Entry 2BO6 (X-ray diffraction, 2.45 A resolution); this record covers chains A and B.

== Chain A (and B) ==
Name: Mannosylglycerate synthase
Organism: Rhodothermus marinus
Notes: EC 2.4.1.-; chain B of this document is another copy of the same molecule, construct and numbering; everything in this record applies to it too
Reference sequence: Q9RFR0 (Q9RFR0_RHOMR); residue numbers follow UniProt; this construct covers 1-397
Sequence (397 residues; numbered 1 to 397; the number before each row is that of its first residue):
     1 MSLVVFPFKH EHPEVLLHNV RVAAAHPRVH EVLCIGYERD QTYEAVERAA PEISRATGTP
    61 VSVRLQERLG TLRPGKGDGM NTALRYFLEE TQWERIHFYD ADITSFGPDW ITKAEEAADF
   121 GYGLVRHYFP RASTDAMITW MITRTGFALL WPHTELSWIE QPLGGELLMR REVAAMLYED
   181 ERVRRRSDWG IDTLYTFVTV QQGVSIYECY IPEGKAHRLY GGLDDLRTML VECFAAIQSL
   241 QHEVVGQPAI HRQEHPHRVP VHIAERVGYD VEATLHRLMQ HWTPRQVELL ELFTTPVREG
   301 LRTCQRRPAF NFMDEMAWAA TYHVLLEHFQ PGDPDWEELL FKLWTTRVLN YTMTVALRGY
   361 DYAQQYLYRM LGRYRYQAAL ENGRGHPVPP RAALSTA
Not modelled in the structure: 1, 383-397
Swiss-Prot annotation at these positions:
  - binding site (GDP-alpha-D-mannose): Pro7 to Glu11, Ile35, Gln66, Lys76, Asp100, Ala101, Leu163, Asp192, Arg218, Tyr220
  - binding site (a divalent metal cation): Asp102, His217
  - binding site ((R)-glycerate): Arg131, Ala136 to Thr139
  - mutagenesis: Lys9 (K9A: The catalytic efficiency is almost one order of magnitude higher than wild-type enzyme for both substrates ...), Glu11 (E11A: Results in a modest increase in the catalytic efficiency coupled with a decrease in the affinity binding value for GDP-Man), Tyr37 (Y37A: Significant increase in catalytic efficiency. The mutation has little effect on the affinity binding value for GDP-Man, however it shows an 4-fold decrease in the affinity binding value for ...), Gln66 (Q66A: Results in an increase in the catalytic efficiency (up to 72-fold) coupled with a decrease in the affinity binding for both D-glycerate and GDP-Man), Lys76 (K76A: Results in a 3-fold increase in the catalytic efficiency coupled with a decrease in affinity binding for D-glycerate and GDP-Man of 15- and 3-fold, respectively), Asp100 (D100A: Completely inactive), Asp102 (D102A: Completely inactive), Arg131 (R131A: Completely inactive), Asp135 (D135A: Results in a extremely low affinity binding value for D-glycerate (5600-fold lower than wild-type) and displays a slight increase in the catalytic efficiency (2-fold) compared with wild-type ...), Thr139 (T139A: Results in a modest decrease in the catalytic efficiency coupled with a 1500-fold decrease in the affinity binding value for D-glycerate ...), Trp189 (W189A: Results in a 3-fold increase in the catalytic efficiency coupled with a 7-fold decrease in the affinity binding for D-glycerate compared with the wild-type enzyme ...), Asp192 (D192A: Completely inactive), 4 further mutagenesis entries in UniProt
Ion coordination: Mn2+ near Asp102 (its only coordinating residue here)
Small-molecule neighbours: (2R)-2,3-dihydroxypropanoic acid (DGY): Arg131, Asp135, Ala136, Met137, Ile138, Thr139, Leu163, Leu226, Met229

== Interface between chain A and chain B ==
Contacting residue pairs (36):
  Glu265(A) with Arg358(B), hydrogen bond (backbone-side chain); Tyr362(B)
  Arg266(A) with Arg358(B)
  Val267(A) with Met353(B); Leu357(B), hydrophobic; Arg358(B)
  Asp270(A) with Asn311(B), hydrogen bond
  Glu272(A) with Arg307(B), salt bridge; Pro308(B); Ala309(B); Phe310(B), hydrogen bond (side chain-backbone); Asn311(B), hydrogen bond (side chain-backbone)
  Leu275(A) with Leu275(B), hydrophobic
  His276(A) with Arg307(B), hydrogen bond
  Met279(A) with Arg306(B)
  Arg306(A) with Met279(B)
  Arg307(A) with Glu272(B), salt bridge; His276(B); Met279(B)
  Pro308(A) with Glu272(B); Pro308(B), hydrophobic
  Ala309(A) with Glu272(B)
  Phe310(A) with Glu272(B), hydrogen bond (backbone-side chain)
  Asn311(A) with Asp270(B); Glu272(B), hydrogen bond (backbone-side chain)
  Met353(A) with Val267(B); Val271(B), hydrophobic; Met353(B), hydrophobic
  Leu357(A) with Thr352(B); Ala356(B), hydrophobic; Leu357(B)
  Arg358(A) with Ala264(B); Glu265(B), hydrogen bond (side chain-backbone); Arg266(B); Val267(B)
  Tyr362(A) with Glu265(B)
Other interface residues (no listed pair), chain A (23 interface residues in all): Tyr220, Ala264, Val271, Thr352, Ala356
Other interface residues (no listed pair), chain B (23 interface residues in all): Phe312

== Overview ==
Chain A and chain B each contribute 23 residues to their interface, with 8 hydrogen bonds and 2 salt bridges.
Among the polar pairs are Glu272(A)-Arg307(B), Glu265(A)-Arg358(B) and Asp270(A)-Asn311(B). Ligands of chain
A: (2R)-2,3-dihydroxypropanoic acid.
Both chains are Mannosylglycerate synthase (Rhodothermus marinus). Entry 2BO6 (Dissection of mannosylglycerate
synthase: an archetypal mannosyltransferase) was determined by X-ray diffraction (same publication as 2BO4 and
2BO8).
